PDB entry 7POC | X-ray diffraction, 2.60 A resolution | chains A and D

[Chain A (and D)]
Molecule: 8-amino-7-oxononanoate synthase/2-amino-3-ketobutyrate coenzyme A ligase
Organism: Thermus thermophilus
Notes: EC 2.3.1.29, 2.3.1.47; chain D of this document is another copy of the same molecule, construct and numbering; everything in this record applies to it too
Reference sequence: Q5SHZ8 (BIKB_THET8); residues 3-396 here correspond to UniProt positions 2-395 (UniProt number = residue number - 1)
Amino-acid sequence (421 residues; each row starts with the number of its first residue; numbers below 1 keep their minus sign (Met-24 is residue -24)):
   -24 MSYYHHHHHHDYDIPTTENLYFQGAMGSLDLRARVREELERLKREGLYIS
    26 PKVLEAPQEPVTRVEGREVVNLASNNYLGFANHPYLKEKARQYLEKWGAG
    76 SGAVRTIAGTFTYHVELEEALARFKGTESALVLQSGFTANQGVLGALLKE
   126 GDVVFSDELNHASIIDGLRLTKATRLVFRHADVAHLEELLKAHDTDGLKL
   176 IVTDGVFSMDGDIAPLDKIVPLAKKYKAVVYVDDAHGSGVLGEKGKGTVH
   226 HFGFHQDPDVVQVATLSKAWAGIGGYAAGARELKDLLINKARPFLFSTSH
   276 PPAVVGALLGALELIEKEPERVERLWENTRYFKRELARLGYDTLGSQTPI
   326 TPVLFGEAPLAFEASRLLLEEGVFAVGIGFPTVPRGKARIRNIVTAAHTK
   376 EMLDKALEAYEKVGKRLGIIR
Unresolved in the structure: -24 to 4 (chain D: -24 to 2, 396)
Covalent attachments: pyridoxal phosphate (PLP) linked to Lys243
Differences from the reference sequence: initiating methionine (-24); expression tag (-23 to 2)
Small-molecule neighbours:
  - pyridoxal phosphate (PLP), molecule 1: Ser110, Gly111, Phe112, Asn115, His136, Ser138, Asp179, Asp208, Ala210, His211, Thr240, Ser242, Gly249
  - pyridoxal phosphate (PLP), molecule 2: Phe271, Ser272, Thr273
Swiss-Prot annotation at these positions:
  - binding site (pyridoxal 5'-phosphate): Gly111, Phe112, Ser183, Asp208 to His211, Thr240 to Lys243
  - binding site (substrate): His136, Thr357
  - modified residue: Lys243 (N6-(pyridoxal phosphate)lysine)

[How chain A and chain D interact]
Residue-residue contacts - 188 pairs, chain A then chain D:
  Asp5(A) - Gly172(D)
  Asp5(A) - Leu173(D)
  Asp5(A) - Lys202(D)  salt bridge
  Asp5(A) - Asp234(D)  hydrogen bond (backbone-side chain)
  Leu6(A) - Val204(D)  hydrophobic
  Leu6(A) - Pro233(D)
  Leu6(A) - Asp234(D)  hydrogen bond (backbone-side chain)
  Leu6(A) - Val236(D)  hydrophobic
  Arg7(A) - Glu103(D)  salt bridge
  Arg7(A) - Pro233(D)
  Arg7(A) - Glu257(D)  salt bridge
  Arg9(A) - Leu122(D)  hydrogen bond (side chain-backbone)
  Arg9(A) - Lys124(D)
  Arg9(A) - Asp127(D)  salt bridge
  Arg9(A) - Gly172(D)
  Arg9(A) - Leu173(D)
  Val10(A) - Glu257(D)
  Val10(A) - Leu258(D)
  Glu13(A) - Lys124(D)  salt bridge
  Glu13(A) - Leu261(D)
  Glu13(A) - Lys265(D)  salt bridge
  Leu14(A) - Glu257(D)
  Leu14(A) - Asp260(D)
  Leu14(A) - Leu261(D)
  Arg16(A) - Lys124(D)
  Leu17(A) - Lys265(D)
  Leu22(A) - Asn264(D)
  Tyr23(A) - Asp260(D)  hydrogen bond
  Tyr23(A) - Asn264(D)
  Ile24(A) - Thr81(D)
  Ile24(A) - Ile263(D)
  Ile24(A) - Asn264(D)  hydrogen bond (backbone-side chain)
  Pro26(A) - Arg80(D)
  Pro26(A) - Thr81(D)
  Pro26(A) - Ile263(D)  hydrophobic
  Lys27(A) - Thr85(D)
  Val28(A) - Thr85(D)
  Val28(A) - Phe86(D)
  Val28(A) - Thr87(D)
  Leu29(A) - Ala83(D)
  Leu29(A) - Thr85(D)  hydrogen bond (backbone-backbone)
  Leu29(A) - Phe86(D)
  Leu29(A) - Thr87(D)  hydrogen bond (backbone-backbone)
  Glu30(A) - Trp72(D)
  Glu30(A) - Thr87(D)
  Ala31(A) - Trp72(D)
  Ala31(A) - Phe86(D)
  Pro32(A) - Lys71(D)
  Pro32(A) - Trp72(D)
  Gln33(A) - Gly75(D)
  Gln33(A) - Gly77(D)
  Gln33(A) - Ala83(D)
  Gln33(A) - Phe86(D)
  Ala48(A) - Ile82(D)
  Ser49(A) - Gly77(D)
  Asn50(A) - Gly77(D)  hydrogen bond (backbone-backbone)
  Ala56(A) - Gly73(D)
  Ala56(A) - Ala74(D)  hydrogen bond (backbone-backbone)
  Ala56(A) - Gly75(D)  hydrogen bond (backbone-backbone)
  Asn57(A) - Trp72(D)
  Asn57(A) - Gly73(D)  hydrogen bond (side chain-backbone)
  Lys62(A) - Leu69(D)
  Lys62(A) - Glu70(D)  salt bridge
  Lys62(A) - Gly73(D)
  Ala65(A) - Leu69(D)  hydrophobic
  Arg66(A) - Leu69(D)
  Leu69(A) - Lys62(D)
  Leu69(A) - Ala65(D)  hydrophobic
  Leu69(A) - Arg66(D)
  Glu70(A) - Lys62(D)  hydrogen bond (backbone-side chain)
  Lys71(A) - Pro32(D)
  Trp72(A) - Glu30(D)
  Trp72(A) - Ala31(D)
  Trp72(A) - Pro32(D)
  Trp72(A) - Asn57(D)
  Gly73(A) - Ala56(D)
  Gly73(A) - Asn57(D)  hydrogen bond (backbone-side chain)
  Gly73(A) - Lys62(D)
  Ala74(A) - Ala56(D)  hydrogen bond (backbone-backbone)
  Ala74(A) - Ala246(D)
  Ala74(A) - Gly247(D)
  Gly75(A) - Gln33(D)
  Gly75(A) - Ala56(D)  hydrogen bond (backbone-backbone)
  Gly75(A) - Ala246(D)
  Ser76(A) - Ser242(D)
  Gly77(A) - Gln33(D)
  Gly77(A) - Ser49(D)
  Gly77(A) - Asn50(D)  hydrogen bond (backbone-backbone)
  Ala78(A) - Asn50(D)
  Arg80(A) - Pro26(D)
  Thr81(A) - Ile24(D)
  Thr81(A) - Pro26(D)
  Ile82(A) - Ala48(D)
  Ile82(A) - Phe349(D)
  Ile82(A) - Val351(D)
  Ile82(A) - Ile353(D)  hydrophobic
  Ile82(A) - Arg366(D)
  Ala83(A) - Leu29(D)
  Ala83(A) - Gln33(D)  hydrogen bond (backbone-side chain)
  Ala83(A) - Ala48(D)  hydrophobic
  Ala83(A) - Phe349(D)  hydrophobic
  Thr85(A) - Lys27(D)
  Thr85(A) - Val28(D)
  Thr85(A) - Leu29(D)  hydrogen bond (backbone-backbone)
  Phe86(A) - Val28(D)
  Phe86(A) - Leu29(D)
  Phe86(A) - Ala31(D)
  Phe86(A) - Pro32(D)
  Phe86(A) - Gln33(D)
  Thr87(A) - Val28(D)
  Thr87(A) - Leu29(D)  hydrogen bond (backbone-backbone)
  Thr87(A) - Glu30(D)
  Glu103(A) - Arg7(D)  salt bridge
  Gln109(A) - Gln109(D)  hydrogen bond (side chain-backbone)
  Gln109(A) - Ser110(D)  hydrogen bond
  Gln109(A) - Thr113(D)
  Ser110(A) - Ser272(D)
  Phe112(A) - Gln116(D)
  Phe112(A) - Phe271(D)  hydrophobic
  Phe112(A) - Ser272(D)
  Thr113(A) - Thr113(D)
  Gln116(A) - Gln116(D)  hydrogen bond
  Leu122(A) - Arg9(D)  hydrogen bond (backbone-side chain)
  Lys124(A) - Arg9(D)
  Lys124(A) - Glu13(D)  salt bridge
  Asp127(A) - Arg9(D)  salt bridge
  Ala137(A) - Arg267(D)
  Ala137(A) - Phe271(D)  hydrophobic
  Asp141(A) - Arg267(D)  salt bridge
  Arg144(A) - Leu145(D)  hydrogen bond (side chain-backbone)
  Arg144(A) - Arg267(D)
  Leu145(A) - Arg144(D)  hydrogen bond (backbone-side chain)
  Asp169(A) - Ser3(D)  hydrogen bond (side chain-backbone)
  Thr170(A) - Ser3(D)  hydrogen bond (backbone-backbone)
  Asp171(A) - Leu4(D)
  Gly172(A) - Ser3(D)  hydrogen bond (backbone-backbone)
  Gly172(A) - Leu4(D)  hydrogen bond (backbone-backbone)
  Leu173(A) - Leu4(D)
  Leu173(A) - Asp5(D)
  Leu173(A) - Arg9(D)
  Lys174(A) - Ser3(D)
  Lys202(A) - Ser3(D)
  Lys202(A) - Leu4(D)
  Val204(A) - Leu6(D)
  Pro233(A) - Leu6(D)
  Pro233(A) - Arg7(D)
  Asp234(A) - Asp5(D)
  Asp234(A) - Leu6(D)  hydrogen bond (side chain-backbone)
  Val236(A) - Leu6(D)  hydrophobic
  Ser242(A) - Thr273(D)  hydrogen bond
  Ala246(A) - Ala74(D)
  Ala246(A) - Gly75(D)
  Gly247(A) - Ala74(D)
  Ile248(A) - Ile248(D)  hydrophobic
  Ile248(A) - Ser274(D)
  Ala255(A) - Leu6(D)  hydrophobic
  Ala255(A) - Arg7(D)
  Arg256(A) - Arg7(D)
  Glu257(A) - Arg7(D)  salt bridge
  Glu257(A) - Val10(D)
  Glu257(A) - Arg11(D)  salt bridge
  Leu258(A) - Val10(D)
  Asp260(A) - Leu14(D)
  Asp260(A) - Tyr23(D)  hydrogen bond
  Leu261(A) - Val10(D)  hydrophobic
  Ile263(A) - Pro26(D)  hydrophobic
  Asn264(A) - Leu17(D)
  Asn264(A) - Tyr23(D)
  Asn264(A) - Ile24(D)  hydrogen bond (side chain-backbone)
  Lys265(A) - Glu13(D)  salt bridge
  Arg267(A) - Ala137(D)
  Arg267(A) - Asp141(D)  salt bridge
  Arg267(A) - Arg144(D)
  Pro268(A) - Phe112(D)  hydrophobic
  Phe271(A) - Phe112(D)
  Phe271(A) - His136(D)
  Phe271(A) - Ala137(D)  hydrophobic
  Phe271(A) - Thr357(D)
  Ser272(A) - Ser110(D)
  Ser272(A) - Phe112(D)
  Thr273(A) - Ser242(D)  hydrogen bond
  Ser274(A) - Ile248(D)
  Pro276(A) - Val279(D)  hydrophobic
  Ala278(A) - Ala278(D)  hydrophobic
  Val279(A) - Pro276(D)  hydrophobic
  Ala282(A) - Ala74(D)  hydrophobic
  Phe349(A) - Ile82(D)
  Val351(A) - Ile82(D)  hydrophobic
Interface residues without a listed pair, chain A (101 interface residues in all): Asn51, Leu61, Val90, Leu123, His136, Leu270, His275
Interface residues without a listed pair, chain D (106 interface residues in all): Glu12, Arg16, Leu22, Asn51, Phe55, Leu61, Ser76, Ala78, Val90, Leu123, Ala255, Arg256, Pro268, Leu270, His275, Ala282, Pro356

[In short]
Chain A and chain D form an interface of 101 and 106 residues respectively; the contacts include 34 hydrogen
bonds and 15 salt bridges. Polar contacts include Asp5(A)-Lys202(D), Arg7(A)-Glu103(D) and Arg7(A)-Glu257(D).
Chain A binds pyridoxal phosphate. Covalently linked pyridoxal phosphate: at Lys243(A).
Both chains are 8-amino-7-oxononanoate synthase/2-amino-3-ketobutyrate coenzyme A ligase (Thermus
thermophilus). Entry 7POC (An Irreversible, Promiscuous and Highly Thermostable Claisen-Condensation
Biocatalyst Drives the Synthesis of Substituted Pyrroles) was determined by X-ray diffraction together with
7POA and 7POB from the same study.
